5YTF - chains A and B of the 3 polymer chains in the assembly; structure by X-ray diffraction, 1.98 A resolution.

== Chain A ==
Name: DNA polymerase I, thermostable
From: Thermus aquaticus
Notes: EC 2.7.7.7; fragment: large fragment
UniProtKB: P19821 (DPO1_THEAQ); residue numbers follow UniProt; this construct covers 294-832
Sequence (539 residues; numbered 294 to 832; the number before each row is that of its first residue):
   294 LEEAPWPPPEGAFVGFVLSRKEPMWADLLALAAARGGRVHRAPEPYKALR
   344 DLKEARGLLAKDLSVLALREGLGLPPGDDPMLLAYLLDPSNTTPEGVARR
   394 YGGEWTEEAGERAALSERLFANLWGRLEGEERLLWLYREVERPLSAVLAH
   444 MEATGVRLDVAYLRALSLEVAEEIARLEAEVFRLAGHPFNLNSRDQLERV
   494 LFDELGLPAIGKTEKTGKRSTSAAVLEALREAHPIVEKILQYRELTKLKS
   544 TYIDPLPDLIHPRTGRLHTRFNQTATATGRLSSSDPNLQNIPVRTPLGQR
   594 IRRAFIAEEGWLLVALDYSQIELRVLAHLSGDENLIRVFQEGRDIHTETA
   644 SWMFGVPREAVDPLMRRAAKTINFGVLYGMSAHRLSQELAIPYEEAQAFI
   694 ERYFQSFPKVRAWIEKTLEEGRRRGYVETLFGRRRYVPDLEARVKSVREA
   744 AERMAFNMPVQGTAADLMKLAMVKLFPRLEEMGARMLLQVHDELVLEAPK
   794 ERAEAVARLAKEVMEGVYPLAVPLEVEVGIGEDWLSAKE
Metal / ion sites: Mg2+ site 1: Asp610, Tyr611, Asp785 (together with 2'-deoxyguanosine-5'-triphosphate); Mg2+ site 2: Asp610, Asp785 (together with 2'-deoxyguanosine-5'-triphosphate)
Residues lining bound ligands: 2'-deoxyguanosine-5'-triphosphate (DGT): Arg573, Asp610, Tyr611, Ser612, Gln613, Ile614, Glu615, His639, Arg659, Arg660, Lys663, Thr664, Phe667, Tyr671, Asn750, Asp785

== Chain B ==
Molecule: 12-nt DNA strand
Sequence (12 nucleotides; each row starts with the number of its first residue):
   101 GACCACGGCGCC
Modified / non-standard residues: DOC (2',3'-dideoxycytidine-5'-monophosphate) at position 112

== Chain A / chain B interface ==
Residue-residue contacts - 34 pairs, chain A then chain B:
  Arg487(A) with DG107(B), hydrogen bond to the phosphate; DG108(B), salt bridge to the phosphate
  Thr506(A) with DG107(B), hydrogen bond to the phosphate; DG108(B), phosphate contact
  Glu507(A) with DG107(B), phosphate contact
  Lys508(A) with DC106(B), phosphate contact; DG107(B), hydrogen bond to the phosphate
  Thr509(A) with DC106(B), phosphate contact; DG107(B), hydrogen bond to the phosphate
  Gly510(A) with DG107(B), phosphate contact
  Ser513(A) with DG108(B), hydrogen bond to the phosphate
  Thr514(A) with DG108(B), hydrogen bond to the phosphate
  Ser515(A) with DG108(B), phosphate contact; DC109(B), phosphate contact
  Ala516(A) with DC109(B), hydrogen bond to the phosphate
  Arg536(A) with DG108(B), hydrogen bond to the phosphate; DC109(B), salt bridge to the phosphate
  Lys540(A) with DG108(B), base contact; DC109(B), hydrogen bond to the base; DG110(B), sugar contact
  Tyr545(A) with DG110(B), sugar contact
  Arg573(A) with DOC_112(B), hydrogen bond to the base
  Gln582(A) with DC111(B), sugar contact
  Asn583(A) with DG110(B), hydrogen bond to the base; DC111(B), sugar contact
  Ile584(A) with DC111(B), sugar contact
  Pro585(A) with DG110(B), phosphate contact; DC111(B), phosphate contact
  Val586(A) with DC111(B), hydrogen bond to the phosphate
  Arg587(A) with DC111(B), salt bridge to the phosphate
  Arg595(A) with DC111(B), phosphate contact
  Arg660(A) with DOC_112(B), base contact
  Val783(A) with DOC_112(B), sugar contact
  His784(A) with DOC_112(B), sugar contact
Interface residues without a listed pair, chain A (27 interface residues in all): Leu541, Asn580, Asp785

== Overview ==
27 residues of chain A and 7 residues of chain B are in contact; the contacts include 12 hydrogen bonds and 3
salt bridges. Polar contacts include Lys540(A)-DC109(B), Arg573(A)-DOC_112(B) and Asn583(A)-DG110(B). Chain A
binds 2'-deoxyguanosine-5'-triphosphate. Asp610(A), Tyr611(A) and Asp785(A) coordinate Mg2+ site 1.
Chain A is DNA polymerase I, thermostable (Thermus aquaticus) and chain B is a 12-nt DNA strand; the
structure, Structure of large fragment of DNA Polymerase I from Thermus aquaticus Host-Guest complex with the
unnatural ..., was determined by X-ray diffraction (same publication as 5YTC, 5YTD, 5YTE, 5YTG, 5YTH and
5Z3N).
